PDB entry 2AGL | X-ray diffraction, 1.40 A resolution | chains H and A of the 4 polymer chains in the assembly

Chain H:
Name: Aromatic amine dehydrogenase
Organism: Alcaligenes faecalis
Notes: EC 1.4.99.4
Reference sequence: P84887 (AAUA_ALCFA); residues 48-182 here = UniProt positions 48-182
Chain sequence (135 residues; row label = number of the first residue in the row):
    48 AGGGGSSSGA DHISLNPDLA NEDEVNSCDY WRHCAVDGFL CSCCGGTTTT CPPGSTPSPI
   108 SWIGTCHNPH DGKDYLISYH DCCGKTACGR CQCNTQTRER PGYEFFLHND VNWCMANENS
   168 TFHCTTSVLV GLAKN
Disordered / not traced: 48-60, 180-182
Disulfide bonds: Cys-75/Cys-140, Cys-81/Cys-113, Cys-88/Cys-171, Cys-90/Cys-138, Cys-91/Cys-135, Cys-98/Cys-129, Cys-130/Cys-161
Covalent attachments: covalent link Trp-109/Trp-160
Modified positions: Trp-109 (2-amino-3-(6,7-dioxo-6,7-dihydro-1H-indol-3-yl)-propionic acid; TRQ)
Residues lining bound ligands: 1-phenylhydrazine (PHZ): Asp-84, Trp-109, Asp-128, Asn-156, Asp-157, Val-158, Asn-159, Trp-160, Phe-169, Thr-172
Curated features (UniProtKB/Swiss-Prot):
  - active site: Trp-109 (Tryptophylquinone 6'-substrate hemiaminal intermediate), Asp-128 (Proton acceptor)
  - binding site (substrate): Asp-84, Asn-156 to Val-158
  - site: Thr-172 (Transition state stabilizer)
  - modified residue: Trp-109 (Tryptophylquinone)
  - cross-link: Trp-109 to Trp-160 (Tryptophan tryptophylquinone (Trp-Trp))

Chain A:
Name: Aromatic amine dehydrogenase
Organism: Alcaligenes faecalis
Notes: EC 1.4.99.4
Reference sequence: P84888 (AAUB_ALCFA); residues 73-432 here correspond to UniProt positions 30-389 (UniProt number = residue number - 43)
Chain sequence (361 residues; numbered 73 to 433; the number before each row is that of its first residue):
    73 REVLTGGHSV SAPQENRIYV MDSVFMHLTE SRVHVYDYTN GKFLGMVPTA FNGHVQVSND
   133 GKKIYTMTTY HERITRGKRS DVVEVWDADK LTFEKEISLP PKRVQGLNYD GLFRQTTDGK
   193 FIVLQNASPA TSIGIVDVAK GDYVEDVTAA AGCWSVIPQP NRPRSFMTIC GDGGLLTINL
   253 GEDGKVASQS RSKQMFSVKD DPIFIAPALD KDKAHFVSYY GNVYSADFSG DEVKVDGPWS
   313 LLNDEDKAKN WVPGGYNLVG LHRASGRMYV FMHPDGKEGT HKFPAAEIWV MDTKTKQRVA
   373 RIPGRDALSM TIDQQRNLML TLDGGNVNVY DISQPEPKLL RTIEGAAEAS LQVQFHPVGG
   433 T
Disordered / not traced: 433
Disulfide bonds: Cys-225/Cys-242

Interface between chain H and chain A:
Contacting residue pairs (68):
  Asp-84(H) with Leu-179(A)
  Phe-86(H) with Phe-97(A), hydrophobic; Met-98(A), hydrophobic
  Ile-107(H) with Pro-201(A)
  Gly-131(H) with Thr-147(A)
  Thr-133(H) with Thr-101(A); Thr-147(A)
  Ala-134(H) with Phe-97(A); Met-98(A)
  Gly-136(H) with Met-98(A)
  Gln-139(H) with Phe-97(A)
  Asn-141(H) with Tyr-328(A), hydrogen bond
  Gln-143(H) with Gly-351(A); His-353(A); Lys-354(A), hydrogen bond
  Thr-144(H) with Glu-350(A)
  Arg-145(H) with Glu-350(A), hydrogen bond (backbone-side chain)
  Glu-146(H) with Tyr-291(A), hydrogen bond (backbone-side chain); His-353(A), salt bridge; Lys-354(A), salt bridge
  Arg-147(H) with Pro-274(A); Tyr-291(A); Glu-350(A), salt bridge
  Pro-148(H) with Ile-275(A); Ile-277(A), hydrophobic; Tyr-291(A)
  Gly-149(H) with Trp-226(A)
  Tyr-150(H) with Trp-226(A); Ile-241(A), hydrophobic; Gly-243(A); Phe-268(A); Pro-274(A); Ile-275(A), hydrogen bond (side chain-backbone); Ile-277(A), hydrophobic
  Glu-151(H) with Val-270(A); Lys-271(A), salt bridge
  Phe-152(H) with Ala-199(A), hydrophobic; Pro-201(A); Trp-226(A), hydrophobic
  Phe-153(H) with Pro-201(A), hydrophobic
  Asn-156(H) with Lys-354(A), hydrogen bond
  Asp-157(H) with Gly-178(A); Leu-179(A), hydrogen bond (backbone-backbone); Tyr-181(A), hydrogen bond; Tyr-328(A); Lys-354(A), salt bridge
  Val-158(H) with Gln-177(A); Gly-178(A); Trp-226(A), hydrophobic
  Asn-159(H) with Phe-123(A); Gln-177(A), hydrogen bond (backbone-backbone)
  Trp-160(H) with Pro-201(A), hydrophobic
  Met-162(H) with Arg-151(A), hydrogen bond (backbone-side chain); Gln-177(A); Ala-199(A); Pro-201(A), hydrophobic
  Ala-163(H) with Ser-200(A)
  Asn-166(H) with His-143(A), hydrogen bond; Ile-146(A), hydrogen bond (side chain-backbone); Thr-147(A), hydrogen bond (side chain-backbone); Arg-148(A)
  Ser-167(H) with Phe-123(A); His-143(A), hydrogen bond; Arg-151(A); Gln-177(A), hydrogen bond
  Thr-168(H) with Ile-146(A), hydrogen bond (side chain-backbone)
  Phe-169(H) with Phe-97(A), hydrophobic; Phe-123(A)
Other interface residues (no listed pair), chain H (35 interface residues in all): Lys-132, Leu-154, His-155, Glu-165
Other interface residues (no listed pair), chain A (37 interface residues in all): Thr-141, Val-176, Thr-203, Gly-224, Cys-242, Tyr-292

In short:
35 residues of chain H face 37 of chain A across their interface; the contacts include 16 hydrogen bonds and 5
salt bridges. Polar pairs include Glu-146(H)/His-353(A), Glu-146(H)/Lys-354(A) and Arg-147(H)/Glu-350(A).
Chain H binds 1-phenylhydrazine.
Here chain H is Aromatic amine dehydrogenase and chain A is Aromatic amine dehydrogenase, both from
Alcaligenes faecalis. Entry 2AGL (Crystal structure of the phenylhydrazine adduct of aromatic amine
dehydrogenase from Alcaligenes faecalis) was determined by X-ray diffraction together with 2AGW, 2AGX, 2AGY,
2AGZ, 2AH0 and 2AH1 from the same study.
